6MMH - chains A and D of the 4 polymer chains in the assembly; structure by electron microscopy, 8.21 A resolution (very low resolution: no residue pairs are listed; an interface is given only as per-side residue counts).

== Chain A ==
Name: Glutamate receptor ionotropic, NMDA 1
Organism: Rattus norvegicus
UniProt: P35439 (NMDZ1_RAT), isoform P35439-5; numbering as in UniProt (aligned over 1-838)
Amino-acid sequence (838 residues; numbered 1 to 838; the number before each row is that of its first residue):
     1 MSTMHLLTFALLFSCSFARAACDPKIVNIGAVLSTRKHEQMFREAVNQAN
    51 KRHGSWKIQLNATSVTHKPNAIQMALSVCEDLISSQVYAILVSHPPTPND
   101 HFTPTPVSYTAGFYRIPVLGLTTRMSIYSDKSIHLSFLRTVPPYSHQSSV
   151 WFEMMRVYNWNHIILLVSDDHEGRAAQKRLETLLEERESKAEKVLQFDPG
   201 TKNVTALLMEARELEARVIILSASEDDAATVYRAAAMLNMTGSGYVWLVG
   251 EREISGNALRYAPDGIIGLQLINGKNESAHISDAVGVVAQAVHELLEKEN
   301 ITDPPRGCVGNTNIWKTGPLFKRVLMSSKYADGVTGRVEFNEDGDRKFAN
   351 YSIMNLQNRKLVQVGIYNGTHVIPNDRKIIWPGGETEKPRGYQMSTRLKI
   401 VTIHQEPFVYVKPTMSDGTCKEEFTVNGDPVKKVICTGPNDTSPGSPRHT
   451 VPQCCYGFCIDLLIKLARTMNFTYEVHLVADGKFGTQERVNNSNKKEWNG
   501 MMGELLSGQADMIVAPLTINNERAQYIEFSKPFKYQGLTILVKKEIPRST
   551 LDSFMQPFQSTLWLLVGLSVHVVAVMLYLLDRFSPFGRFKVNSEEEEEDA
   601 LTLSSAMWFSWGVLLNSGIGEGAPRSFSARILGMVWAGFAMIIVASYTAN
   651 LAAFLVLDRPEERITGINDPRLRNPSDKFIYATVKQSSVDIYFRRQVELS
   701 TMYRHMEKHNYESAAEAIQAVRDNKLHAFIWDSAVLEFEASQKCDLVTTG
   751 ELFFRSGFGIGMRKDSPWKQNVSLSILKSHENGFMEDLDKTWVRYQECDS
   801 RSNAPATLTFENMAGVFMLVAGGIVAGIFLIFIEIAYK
Unresolved in the structure: 1-24, 548-551, 586-600, 618-626, 798-807
Disulfide bonds: Cys420-Cys454, Cys436-Cys455
Covalently attached groups: N-acetylglucosamine (NAG) linked to Asn61, Asn203, Asn239, Asn276, Asn300, Asn350, Asn368, Asn440, Asn471, Asn491, Asn771
Swiss-Prot annotation at these positions:
  - region: Leu603 to Pro624 (Pore-forming)
  - binding site (glycine): Pro516, Thr518, Arg523, Ser688, Asp732
  - glycosylation (N-linked (GlcNAc...) asparagine): Asn61, Asn203, Asn239, Asn276, Asn300, Asn350, Asn368, Asn440, Asn471, Asn491, Asn674, Asn771

== Chain D ==
Name: Glutamate receptor ionotropic, NMDA 2A
Organism: Rattus norvegicus
UniProt: Q00959 (NMDE1_RAT); residue numbers follow UniProt; this construct covers 1-837
Amino-acid sequence (837 residues; each row starts with the number of its first residue):
     1 MGRLGYWTLLVLPALLVWRDPAQNAAAEKGPPALNIAVLLGHSHDVTERE
    51 LRNLWGPEQATGLPLDVNVVALLMNRTDPKSLITHVCDLMSGARIHGLVF
   101 GDDTDQEAVAQMLDFISSQTFIPILGIHGGASMIMADKDPTSTFFQFGAS
   151 IQQQATVMLKIMQDYDWHVFSLVTTIFPGYRDFISFIKTTVDNSFVGWDM
   201 QNVITLDTSFEDAKTQVQLKKIHSSVILLYCSKDEAVLILSEARSLGLTG
   251 YDFFWIVPSLVSGNTELIPKEFPSGLISVSYDDWDYSLEARVRDGLGILT
   301 TAASSMLEKFSYIPEAKASCYGQAEKPETPLHTLHQFMVNVTWDGKDLSF
   351 TEEGYQVHPRLVVIVLNKDREWEKVGKWENQTLSLRHAVWPRYKSFSDCE
   401 PDDNHLSIVTLEEAPFVIVEDIDPLTETCVRNTVPCRKFVKINNSTNEGM
   451 NVKKCCKGFCIDILKKLSRTVKFTYDLYLVTNGKHGKKVNNVWNGMIGEV
   501 VYQRAVMAVGSLTINEERSEVVDFSVPFVETGISVMVSRSNGTVSPSAFL
   551 EPFSASVWVMMFVMLLIVSAIAVFVFEYFSPVGYNRNLAKGKAPHGPSFT
   601 IGKAIWLLWGLVFNNSVPVQNPKGTTSKIMVSVWAFFAVIFLASYTANLA
   651 AFMIQEEFVDQVTGLSDKKFQRPHDYSPPFRFGTVPNGSTERNIRNNYPY
   701 MHQYMTRFNQRGVEDALVSLKTGKLDAFIYDAAVLNYKAGRDEGCKLVTI
   751 GSGYIFATTGYGIALQKGSPWKRQIDLALLQFVGDGEMEELETLWLTGIC
   801 HNEKNEVMSSQLDIDNMAGVFYMLAAAMALSLITFIW
Unresolved in the structure: 1-33, 324-329, 395-402, 540-547, 580-597, 803-810
Disulfide bonds: Cys87-Cys320, Cys429-Cys455
Covalently attached groups: N-acetylglucosamine (NAG) linked to Asn75, Asn340, Asn380, Asn443, Asn444, Asn687
Construct notes: conflict Thr758 (Ser in Q00959)

== How chain A and chain D interact ==
At this resolution (8 A) residue pairs are not listed: 50 residues of chain A and 50 of chain D lie at the interface.

== Summary ==
The chain A/chain D interface involves 50 residues from each chain. Covalently linked N-acetylglucosamine: at
Asn61(A), Asn203(A), Asn239(A), Asn276(A), Asn300(A) and Asn350(A) and 5 more. N-acetylglucosamine is
covalently linked to Asn75(D), Asn340(D), Asn380(D), Asn443(D), Asn444(D) and Asn687(D).
Chain A is Glutamate receptor ionotropic, NMDA 1 and chain D is Glutamate receptor ionotropic, NMDA 2A, both
from Rattus norvegicus; the structure, Diheteromeric NMDA receptor GluN1/GluN2A in the 'Extended-2'
conformation, in complex with glycine and glutamate, in the ..., was determined by electron microscopy (same
publication as 6MM9, 6MMA, 6MMB, 6MMG, 6MMI, 6MMJ and 12 further entries).
